PDB entry 6L4T | electron microscopy, 2.60 A resolution | chains 7 and 13 of the 10 polymer chains in the assembly

== Chain 7 ==
Protein: Fucoxanthin chlorophyll a/c-binding protein Lhcr10
Source organism: Chaetoceros gracilis
Amino-acid sequence (296 residues; row label = number of the first residue in the row):
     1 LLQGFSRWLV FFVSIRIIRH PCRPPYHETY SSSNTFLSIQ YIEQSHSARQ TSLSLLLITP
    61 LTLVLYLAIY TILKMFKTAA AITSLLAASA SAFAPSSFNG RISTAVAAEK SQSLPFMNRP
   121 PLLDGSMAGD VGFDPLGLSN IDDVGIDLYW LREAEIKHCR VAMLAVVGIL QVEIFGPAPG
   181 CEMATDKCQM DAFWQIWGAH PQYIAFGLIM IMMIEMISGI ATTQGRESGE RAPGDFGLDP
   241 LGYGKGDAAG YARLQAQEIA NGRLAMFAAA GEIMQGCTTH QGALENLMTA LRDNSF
Not modelled in the structure: 1-108
Metal / ion sites: chlorophyll a Mg (8 sites), coordinated by S113, E155, H158, P179, E215, E258, N261, Q275
Residues lining bound ligands:
  - Fucoxanthin (A86; (3S,3'S,5R,5'R,6S,6'R,8'R)-3,5'-dihydroxy-8-oxo-6',7'-didehydro-5,5',6,6',7,8-hexahydro-5,6-epoxy-beta,beta-caroten-3'- yl acetate), molecule 1: F133, D134, P135, L136, G137, L138, H158, V161, A162, A165, G168, I169, V172, Q189, M190, A192, F193, M266, F267, A269, A270, I273
  - Fucoxanthin (A86), molecule 2: Q171, F175, R253
  - Fucoxanthin (A86), molecule 3: A260, R263, L264, F267, M274, T278
  - chlorophyll a (CLA), molecule 1: Q112, S113, L114, P115, F116, V131, F133
  - chlorophyll a (CLA), molecule 2: L123, M127, G129, D130, V131, G132, F133, D134, L138, S139, L148, L151, R152, A154, E155, H158, R263, M266, F267
  - chlorophyll a (CLA), molecule 3: L136, L138, I141, I146, W150, L151, A154, H158, A270, I273
  - chlorophyll a (CLA), molecule 4: W150, E153, A154, K157, H158, V161, L208, I211, M212, E215, M216, G219, A270, I273, M274
  - chlorophyll a (CLA), molecule 5: R160, M163, L164, V167, G234, D235, F236, G237, L238, D239, Y243, Y251, L254, Q255, Q257, E258, N261
  - chlorophyll a (CLA), molecule 6: V161, L164, A165, V167, G168, Q171, V172, G176, P177, A178, C181, A184, Q189, A192, F193, I196, Y203, I204, F206, G207, M210, I211, I214, F236
  - chlorophyll a (CLA), molecule 7: V167, Y243, R253, L254, Q257, N261, L264
  - chlorophyll a (CLA), molecule 8: A178, P179, G180, C181, E182, H200, Y203
  - chlorophyll a (CLA), molecule 9: I209, M212, M213
  - chlorophyll a (CLA), molecule 10: L264, F267, A268, A270, G271, M274, Q275, T278, T279, N286, L287, T289, A290, F296
  - chlorophyll a (CLA), molecule 11: L287, M288, L291
  - Diadinoxanthin (DD6; (3S,3'R,5R,6S,7cis)-7',8'-didehydro-5,6-dihydro-5,6-epoxy-beta,beta-carotene-3,3'-diol), molecule 1: W150, M190, F193, W194, M216, G219, I220, T223, I273, C277
  - Diadinoxanthin (DD6), molecule 2: K157, R160, V161, L164, Q171, F175, P177, A178, P179, I211, I214, E215, F236
  - Diadinoxanthin (DD6), molecule 3: M163, L164, V166, V167, L170, L238, P240, L241, Y243, N261, L264, A265, A268, E272, Q275, A283, N286, L287
  - Diadinoxanthin (DD6), molecule 4: W197, P201, Q202, A205, F206, I209
  - Diadinoxanthin (DD6), molecule 5: I209, M210, M213
  - Chlorophyll c1 (KC1), molecule 1: I214, I217, F236, G237, L238
  - Chlorophyll c1 (KC1), molecule 2: R253, A256, Q257, A260, N261, L264
  - Chlorophyll c1 (KC1), molecule 3: A290, L291, N294, F296

== Chain 13 ==
Protein: Fucoxanthin chlorophyll a/c-binding protein Lhcq11
Source organism: Chaetoceros gracilis
Amino-acid sequence (244 residues; numbered 1 to 244; the number before each row is that of its first residue):
     1 MKLAILTTLL AGASAFTTPN ARPAFATKLS MSEEAAAEEA PAADAPEEVV EPASPSYTCI
    61 SKEAILSSPD TTEIGRVWDP LGLAEIGSAE TLAWYRHSEV KHGRIAMAAF VGWWAVGAGL
   121 RFPGELSHGL EFSSIPSKGL EAWDAVPGWG KAQMLLFAGL IEFHDELFHT RRTEGGHYLR
   181 GGTPGKNMVP GLFDPFGFSK GKSEEELAKG RDREIKNGRL AMIGVAGLYC AATIPGSVPL
   241 QPPC
Not modelled in the structure: 1-59, 118-138, 195-205, 242-244
Metal / ion sites: chlorophyll a Mg (4 sites), coordinated by E73, E99, H102, Q153; Chlorophyll c1 Mg (6 sites), coordinated by E162, H164, E166, P190, E214, N217
Residues lining bound ligands:
  - Fucoxanthin (A86; (3S,3'S,5R,5'R,6S,6'R,8'R)-3,5'-dihydroxy-8-oxo-6',7'-didehydro-5,5',6,6',7,8-hexahydro-5,6-epoxy-beta,beta-caroten-3'- yl acetate), molecule 1: D70, T71, T72, E73, I74, K216, R219, L220, I223
  - Fucoxanthin (A86), molecule 2: M107, A108, F110, V111, F193, N217, G218, L220, A221, G224, Q241
  - Fucoxanthin / chlorophyll a: R76, W78, P80
  - chlorophyll a (CLA), molecule 1: L66, S68, P69, T71, I74, R76, V77, W78, D79, L83, A84, L92, Y95, R96, S98, E99, H102, R219, M222, I223, A226
  - chlorophyll a (CLA), molecule 2: D70, T72, E73, K209, D212, R213, K216, N217, L220
  - chlorophyll a (CLA), molecule 3: L81, L83, I86, Y95
  - chlorophyll a (CLA), molecule 4: W94, Y95, S98, H102
  - chlorophyll a (CLA), molecule 5: A108, A109, G112, A115, V116, A142, W143, V146, M154, L192
  - chlorophyll a (CLA), molecule 6: P147, G150, Q153, M154, F157
  - chlorophyll a (CLA), molecule 7: I223, A226, G227, C230, I234, P235, S237, V238, P239
  - Diadinoxanthin (DD6; (3S,3'R,5R,6S,7cis)-7',8'-didehydro-5,6-dihydro-5,6-epoxy-beta,beta-carotene-3,3'-diol): W78, D79, P80, L81, G82, L83, H102, I105, A106, A109, W113, G139, L140, A142, W143, M222, I223, V225, A226
  - Chlorophyll c1 (KC1), molecule 1: T72, I74, G75, R76
  - Chlorophyll c1 (KC1), molecule 2: W94, H97, S98, K101, H102, I105, L155, A158, G159, E162, E166, Y178
  - Chlorophyll c1 (KC1), molecule 3: W94, E162, F163, E166, L167, T170, R171, H177, L179, R180
  - Chlorophyll c1 (KC1), molecule 4: R104, M107, G185, K186, N187, L192, F193, L207, G210, R211, R213, E214, N217
  - Chlorophyll c1 (KC1), molecule 5: F110, V111, R213, N217, L220
  - Chlorophyll c1 (KC1), molecule 6: F157, L160, I161, F168, P190, G191, L192
  - Chlorophyll c1 (KC1), molecule 7: L160, F163, H164, L167, F168, R171, R172

== Chain 7 / chain 13 interface ==
Pairs across the interface - 15 pairs, chain 7 then chain 13:
  P240(7) - E90(13)
  P240(7) - L179(13)
  L241(7) - E90(13)
  L241(7) - T91(13)  hydrogen bond (backbone-backbone)
  L241(7) - W94(13)
  G242(7) - S88(13)  hydrogen bond (backbone-side chain)
  G242(7) - E90(13)
  Y243(7) - I86(13)
  Y243(7) - G87(13)
  Y243(7) - T91(13)
  Y243(7) - Y95(13)  hydrogen bond
  K245(7) - S88(13)
  K245(7) - E90(13)  salt bridge
  G246(7) - S88(13)
  D247(7) - E85(13)
Also at the interface, not in a pair above, chain 7 (8 interface residues in all): L254
Also at the interface, not in a pair above, chain 13 (10 interface residues in all): R180

== Summary ==
8 residues of chain 7 and 10 residues of chain 13 are in contact; the contacts include 3 hydrogen bonds and 1
salt bridge. Polar contacts include K245(7)-E90(13), G242(7)-S88(13) and Y243(7)-Y95(13). One chlorophyll a
molecule is bound between chain 7 and chain 13.
Chain 7 is Fucoxanthin chlorophyll a/c-binding protein Lhcr10 and chain 13 is Fucoxanthin chlorophyll
a/c-binding protein Lhcq11, both from Chaetoceros gracilis; the structure, Structure of the peripheral FCPI
from diatom, was determined by electron microscopy, deposited together with 6L4U.
